Entry 8UK9 (X-ray diffraction, 3.10 A resolution); this record covers chains A and E of the 10 polymer chains in the assembly.

# Chain A
Name: Sliding-clamp-loader small subunit
Source organism: Tequatrovirus T4
UniProt: P04527 (LOADS_BPT4); residues 1-187 here = UniProt positions 1-187
Sequence (187 residues; numbered 1 to 187; the number before each row is that of its first residue):
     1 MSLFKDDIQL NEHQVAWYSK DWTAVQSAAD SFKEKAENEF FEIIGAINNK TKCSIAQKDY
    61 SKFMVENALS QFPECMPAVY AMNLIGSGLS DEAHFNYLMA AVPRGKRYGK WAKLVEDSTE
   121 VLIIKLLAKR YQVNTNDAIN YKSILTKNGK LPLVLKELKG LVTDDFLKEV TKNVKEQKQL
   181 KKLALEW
Not modelled in the structure: 1, 112-115

# Chain E
Name: Sliding-clamp-loader large subunit
Source organism: Tequatrovirus T4
UniProt: P04526 (LOADL_BPT4); residues 1-319 here = UniProt positions 1-319
Sequence (320 residues; numbered 0 to 319; the number before each row is that of its first residue; numbering starts at 0):
     0 SMITVNEKEH ILEQKYRPST IDECILPAFD KETFKSITSK GKIPHIILHS PSPGTGKTTV
    60 AKALCHDVNA DMMFVNGSDC KIDFVRGPLT NFASAASFDG RQKVIVIDEF CRSGLAESQR
   120 HLRSFMEAYS SNCSIIITAN NIDGIIKPLQ SRCRVITFGQ PTDEDKIEMM KQMIRRLTEI
   180 CKHEGIAIAD MKVVAALVKK NFPDFRKTIG ELDSYSSKGV LDAGILSLVT NDRGAIDDVL
   240 ESLKNKDVKQ LRALAPKYAA DYSWFVGKLA EEIYSRVTPQ SIIRMYEIVG ENNQYHGIAA
   300 NTELHLAYLF IQLACEMQWK
Not modelled in the structure: 0-1
Differences from the reference sequence: expression tag (0); engineered mutation Cys-110 (Asp in P04526)
Ion coordination: Mg2+: Thr-57 (together with ADP)
Residues lining bound ligands:
  - ADP (adenosine-5'-diphosphate): Glu-12, Gln-13, Tyr-15, Arg-16, Pro-17, Glu-22, Cys-23, Ile-24, Leu-25, Pro-52, Gly-53, Thr-54, Gly-55, Lys-56, Thr-57, Thr-58, Met-172, Arg-175, Phe-204, Arg-205, Ile-208
  - ADP / aluminium fluoride: Glu-126, Pro-147, Arg-151
Swiss-Prot annotation at these positions:
  - binding site (ATP): Glu-12 to Tyr-15, Ile-24, Gly-53 to Thr-58, Arg-205

# Chain A / chain E interface
Residue-residue contacts (43; chain A residue first):
  Asn-67(A) / Arg-251(E)  hydrogen bond
  Asn-67(A) / Leu-303(E)
  Ser-70(A) / Arg-251(E)  hydrogen bond
  Ser-70(A) / Leu-303(E)
  Gln-71(A) / Arg-251(E)
  Pro-73(A) / Val-247(E)  hydrophobic
  Met-76(A) / Ala-306(E)
  Met-76(A) / Tyr-307(E)
  Val-79(A) / Leu-303(E)  hydrophobic
  Tyr-80(A) / His-304(E)
  Tyr-80(A) / Tyr-307(E)  hydrophobic
  Asn-83(A) / Ile-297(E)
  Asn-83(A) / Ala-298(E)
  Asn-83(A) / Ala-299(E)  hydrogen bond (side chain-backbone)
  Asn-83(A) / Asn-300(E)  hydrogen bond (side chain-backbone)
  Asn-83(A) / His-304(E)
  Leu-84(A) / Tyr-294(E)  hydrophobic
  Leu-84(A) / Ile-297(E)
  Ser-87(A) / Ala-299(E)
  Tyr-131(A) / Glu-8(E)  hydrogen bond
  Tyr-131(A) / Gln-13(E)
  Gln-132(A) / Phe-73(E)
  Gln-132(A) / Asn-75(E)  hydrogen bond (backbone-side chain)
  Val-133(A) / Asn-75(E)
  Asn-134(A) / Asn-75(E)
  Asn-134(A) / Ser-77(E)  hydrogen bond
  Asn-134(A) / Arg-111(E)
  Asn-136(A) / Arg-232(E)  hydrogen bond
  Asp-137(A) / Arg-205(E)  salt bridge
  Ile-139(A) / Lys-256(E)
  Asn-140(A) / Asp-231(E)
  Asn-140(A) / Arg-232(E)  hydrogen bond
  Tyr-141(A) / Ile-10(E)  hydrophobic
  Tyr-141(A) / Glu-12(E)  hydrogen bond
  Ile-144(A) / Gly-209(E)
  Ile-144(A) / Ser-213(E)
  Leu-145(A) / Ile-10(E)  hydrophobic
  Lys-147(A) / Ser-213(E)
  Lys-147(A) / Ser-216(E)  hydrogen bond (backbone-side chain)
  Lys-147(A) / Leu-227(E)
  Asn-148(A) / Asp-212(E)  hydrogen bond
  Asn-148(A) / Ser-213(E)
  Glu-157(A) / His-9(E)  salt bridge
Interface residues without a listed pair, chain A (32 interface residues in all): Glu-66, Pro-77, Ile-85, Lys-129, Arg-130, Gly-149, Leu-153, Val-154
Interface residues without a listed pair, chain E (35 interface residues in all): Val-74, Asp-78, Glu-108, Ser-215, Glu-302, Ile-310

# In short
32 residues of chain A and 35 residues of chain E are in contact, with 12 hydrogen bonds and 2 salt bridges.
Among the polar pairs are Asp-137(A)/Arg-205(E), Glu-157(A)/His-9(E) and Asn-67(A)/Arg-251(E). Ligands of
chain E: ADP / aluminium fluoride and ADP.
Here chain A is Sliding-clamp-loader small subunit and chain E is Sliding-clamp-loader large subunit, both
from Tequatrovirus T4. Entry 8UK9 (Structure of T4 Bacteriophage clamp loader mutant D110C bound to the T4
clamp, primer-template DNA, and ...) was determined by X-ray diffraction together with 8UH7, 8UNF and 8UNH
from the same study.
